PDB entry 7ZT7 | X-ray diffraction, 1.84 A resolution | chains D and E of the 4 polymer chains in the assembly

# Chain D
Protein: TCR alpha
From: Homo sapiens
Amino-acid sequence (205 residues; numbered 1 to 205; the number before each row is that of its first residue):
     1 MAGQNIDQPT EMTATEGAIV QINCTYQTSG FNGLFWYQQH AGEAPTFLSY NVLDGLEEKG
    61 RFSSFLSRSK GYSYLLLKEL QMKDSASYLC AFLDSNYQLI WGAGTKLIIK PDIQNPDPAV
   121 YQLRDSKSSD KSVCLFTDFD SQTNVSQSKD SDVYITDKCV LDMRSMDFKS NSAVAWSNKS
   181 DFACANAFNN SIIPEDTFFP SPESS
Disordered / not traced: 1-2, 128-130, 190-205
Disulfides: Cys24-Cys90, Cys134-Cys184

# Chain E
Protein: TCR beta
From: Homo sapiens
Amino-acid sequence (262 residues; numbered 1 to 262; the number before each row is that of its first residue):
     1 NAGVTQTPKF QVLKTGQSMT LQCAQDMNHN YMYWYRQDPG MGLRLIYYSA SEGTTDKGEV
    61 PNGYNVSRST TEDFPLRLLS AAPSQTSVYF CASSNREYSP LHFGNGTRLT VTEDLNKVFP
   121 PEVAVFEPSE AEISHTQKAT LVCLATGFYP DHVELSWWVN GKEVHSGVCT DPQPLKEQPA
   181 LNDSRYALSS RLRVSATFWQ DPRNHFRCQV QFYGLSENDE WTQDRAKPVT QIVSAEAWGR
   241 ADAAAGAAEQ KLISEEDLNG AA
Disordered / not traced: 243-262
Disulfides: Cys23-Cys91, Cys143-Cys208

# How chain D and chain E interact
Pairs across the interface (85):
  Phe35(D) - Tyr98(E)
  Tyr37(D) - Pro100(E)
  Tyr37(D) - Leu101(E)  hydrogen bond (side chain-backbone)
  Gln39(D) - Gln37(E)  hydrogen bond
  Gln39(D) - Phe90(E)
  Glu43(D) - Phe90(E)
  Ala44(D) - Phe90(E)  hydrophobic
  Ala44(D) - Phe103(E)  hydrophobic
  Ala44(D) - Gly104(E)
  Pro45(D) - Phe103(E)
  Phe47(D) - Pro100(E)  hydrophobic
  Leu93(D) - Glu97(E)
  Leu93(D) - Tyr98(E)  hydrophobic
  Tyr97(D) - Glu97(E)
  Leu99(D) - Tyr35(E)
  Leu99(D) - Leu101(E)  hydrophobic
  Trp101(D) - Tyr35(E)  hydrogen bond
  Trp101(D) - Gly42(E)
  Trp101(D) - Leu43(E)
  Trp101(D) - Phe103(E)  hydrophobic
  Gly102(D) - Gly42(E)
  Ala103(D) - Met41(E)
  Ala103(D) - Gly42(E)
  Asp117(D) - His135(E)  salt bridge
  Tyr121(D) - Ser129(E)
  Tyr121(D) - Ala131(E)
  Tyr121(D) - Glu132(E)
  Tyr121(D) - His135(E)
  Tyr121(D) - Thr136(E)
  Gln122(D) - Ser129(E)
  Leu123(D) - Phe126(E)
  Leu123(D) - Glu127(E)
  Leu123(D) - Thr140(E)
  Leu123(D) - Val142(E)  hydrophobic
  Arg124(D) - Phe126(E)
  Arg124(D) - Glu127(E)  hydrogen bond (backbone-backbone)
  Arg124(D) - Pro128(E)  hydrogen bond (side chain-backbone)
  Arg124(D) - Glu130(E)  salt bridge
  Arg124(D) - Ile133(E)
  Arg124(D) - Trp199(E)
  Arg124(D) - Arg240(E)
  Arg124(D) - Asp242(E)
  Asp125(D) - Phe126(E)
  Ser126(D) - Ala124(E)
  Ser126(D) - Val125(E)
  Ser126(D) - Phe126(E)
  Lys131(D) - Phe126(E)
  Lys131(D) - Leu144(E)
  Lys131(D) - Thr146(E)
  Val133(D) - Phe126(E)  hydrophobic
  Val133(D) - Val142(E)  hydrophobic
  Val133(D) - Leu144(E)  hydrophobic
  Leu135(D) - Thr140(E)
  Thr137(D) - Arg193(E)
  Asp138(D) - Thr136(E)
  Asp138(D) - Arg193(E)  salt bridge
  Gln147(D) - Leu175(E)
  Tyr154(D) - Leu175(E)  hydrophobic
  Tyr154(D) - Glu177(E)  hydrogen bond (side chain-backbone)
  Thr156(D) - Asp171(E)
  Thr156(D) - Ser189(E)
  Thr156(D) - Arg191(E)  hydrogen bond
  Asp157(D) - Arg191(E)
  Cys159(D) - Cys169(E)  disulfide
  Cys159(D) - Thr170(E)
  Cys159(D) - Arg191(E)
  Val160(D) - Cys169(E)  hydrogen bond (backbone-side chain)
  Leu161(D) - Gly167(E)
  Leu161(D) - Arg193(E)
  Asp162(D) - Ser166(E)
  Asp162(D) - Gly167(E)  hydrogen bond (backbone-backbone)
  Met163(D) - Lys138(E)
  Met163(D) - Arg193(E)
  Met163(D) - Val194(E)
  Met163(D) - Ser195(E)
  Arg164(D) - Ser166(E)  hydrogen bond (backbone-side chain)
  Met166(D) - Gln137(E)
  Met166(D) - Ser195(E)
  Phe168(D) - Lys138(E)
  Phe168(D) - Arg193(E)
  Ser170(D) - Arg193(E)  hydrogen bond
  Ser172(D) - Arg191(E)  hydrogen bond
  Val174(D) - Arg191(E)
  Trp176(D) - Leu144(E)  hydrophobic
  Trp176(D) - Ala187(E)  hydrophobic
Interface residues without a listed pair, chain D (45 interface residues in all): Leu89, Ile155, Ser165, Ala173
Interface residues without a listed pair, chain E (51 interface residues in all): Gly40, Ser99, Asn105, Leu141, Lys176
Inter-chain disulfides: Cys159(D)-Cys169(E)

# Overview
The interface between chain D and chain E involves 45 residues on one side and 51 on the other; the contacts
include 1 disulfide bond, 12 hydrogen bonds and 3 salt bridges. Polar contacts include Asp117(D)-His135(E),
Arg124(D)-Glu130(E) and Asp138(D)-Arg193(E).
Here chain D is TCR alpha and chain E is TCR beta, both from Homo sapiens. Entry 7ZT7 (Structure of E8 TCR in
complex in human MR1 bound to 5FSA) was determined by X-ray diffraction together with 7ZT2, 7ZT3, 7ZT4, 7ZT5,
7ZT8 and 7ZT9 from the same study.
